3DFV - chains Z and C of the 4 polymer chains in the assembly; structure by X-ray diffraction, 3.10 A resolution.

Chain Z:
Molecule: 20-nt DNA strand
Sequence (20 nucleotides; each row starts with the number of its first residue):
     1 AAGCAGATAA GTCTTATCAG

Chain C:
Molecule: Trans-acting T-cell-specific transcription factor GATA-3
From: Mus musculus
UniProtKB: P23772 (GATA3_MOUSE); numbering as in UniProt (aligned over 308-370)
Sequence (63 residues; each row starts with the number of its first residue):
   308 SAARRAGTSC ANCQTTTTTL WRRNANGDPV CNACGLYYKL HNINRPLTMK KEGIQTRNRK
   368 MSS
Disordered / not traced: 308-310, 367-370
Bound ions: Zn2+: Cys317, Cys320, Cys338, Cys341
UniProt features mapped onto this chain:
  - zinc finger: Cys317 to Cys341 (GATA-type 2)
  - motif: Tyr344 to Pro353 (YxKxHxxxRP)
  - mutagenesis: Tyr344 (Y344A: Dramatically decreased Th2 cell differentiation), Lys346 (K346A: Moderately decreased Th2 cell differentiation), His348 (H348A: Dramatically decreased Th2 cell differentiation), Arg352 (R352A: Fails to induce Th2 cytokine production), Pro353 (P353A/K: Fails to induce Th2 cytokine production)
What the authors report for this chain:
  - mutagenesis - R364A: decreased binding to the 20-nt DNA strand
  - mutagenesis - R364A: unchanged expression
  - self-association interface (contacts with another copy of this molecule): Pro353, Thr355, Glu359
  - binding site for the 20-nt DNA strand: His348 to Lys358
  - conformationally variable residues (loop rearrangement): Lys357 to Arg366
  - specificity-determining residues: Leu343, Leu347, Arg364 (proposed by the authors, not directly observed)
  - disease-associated variants - L347R: unchanged binding to an isolated consensus GATA site (citing earlier work)
  - disease-associated variants - L343F (citing earlier work)

How chain Z and chain C interact:
Residue-residue contacts (21; chain Z residue first):
  DT14(Z) - Tyr344(C)  phosphate contact
  DT14(Z) - His348(C)  salt bridge to the phosphate
  DT15(Z) - Asn339(C)  sugar contact
  DT15(Z) - Ala340(C)  phosphate contact
  DT15(Z) - Leu343(C)  base contact
  DT15(Z) - Arg352(C)  salt bridge to the phosphate
  DT15(Z) - Arg364(C)  hydrogen bond to the base
  DA16(Z) - Thr326(C)  phosphate contact
  DA16(Z) - Asn339(C)  hydrogen bond to the phosphate
  DA16(Z) - Ala340(C)  phosphate contact
  DA16(Z) - Leu343(C)  base contact
  DA16(Z) - Ile361(C)  sugar contact
  DA16(Z) - Gln362(C)  sugar contact
  DA16(Z) - Arg364(C)  hydrogen bond to the sugar
  DT17(Z) - Thr326(C)  phosphate contact
  DT17(Z) - Arg329(C)  hydrogen bond to the base
  DT17(Z) - Asn339(C)  base contact
  DT17(Z) - Thr363(C)  phosphate contact
  DT17(Z) - Arg364(C)  hydrogen bond to the phosphate
  DT17(Z) - Arg366(C)  hydrogen bond to the base
  DC18(Z) - Arg366(C)  hydrogen bond to the sugar
Interface residues without a listed pair, chain C (17 interface residues in all): Leu327, Leu347, Met356, Lys358

In short:
5 residues of chain Z and 17 residues of chain C are in contact, with 7 hydrogen bonds and 2 salt bridges.
Among the polar pairs are DT15(Z)-Arg364(C), DT17(Z)-Arg329(C) and DT17(Z)-Arg366(C). The paper reports a
binding site for the 20-nt DNA strand at His348(C); R364A of chain C reduces binding to the 20-nt DNA strand.
Here chain Z is a 20-nt DNA strand and chain C is Trans-acting T-cell-specific transcription factor GATA-3
(Mus musculus). Entry 3DFV (Adjacent GATA DNA binding) was determined by X-ray diffraction together with 3DFX
from the same study.
